7MR4 - chains B and A of the 5 polymer chains in the assembly; structure by electron microscopy, 4.50 A resolution (low resolution: residue-level contacts below are approximate; hydrogen-bond / salt-bridge calls are withheld).

[Chain B]
Protein: RecBCD enzyme subunit RecB
Organism: Escherichia coli (strain K12)
Notes: EC 3.1.11.5
Reference sequence: P08394 (RECB_ECOLI); residues 1-1180 here = UniProt positions 1-1180
Chain sequence (1180 residues; row label = number of the first residue in the row):
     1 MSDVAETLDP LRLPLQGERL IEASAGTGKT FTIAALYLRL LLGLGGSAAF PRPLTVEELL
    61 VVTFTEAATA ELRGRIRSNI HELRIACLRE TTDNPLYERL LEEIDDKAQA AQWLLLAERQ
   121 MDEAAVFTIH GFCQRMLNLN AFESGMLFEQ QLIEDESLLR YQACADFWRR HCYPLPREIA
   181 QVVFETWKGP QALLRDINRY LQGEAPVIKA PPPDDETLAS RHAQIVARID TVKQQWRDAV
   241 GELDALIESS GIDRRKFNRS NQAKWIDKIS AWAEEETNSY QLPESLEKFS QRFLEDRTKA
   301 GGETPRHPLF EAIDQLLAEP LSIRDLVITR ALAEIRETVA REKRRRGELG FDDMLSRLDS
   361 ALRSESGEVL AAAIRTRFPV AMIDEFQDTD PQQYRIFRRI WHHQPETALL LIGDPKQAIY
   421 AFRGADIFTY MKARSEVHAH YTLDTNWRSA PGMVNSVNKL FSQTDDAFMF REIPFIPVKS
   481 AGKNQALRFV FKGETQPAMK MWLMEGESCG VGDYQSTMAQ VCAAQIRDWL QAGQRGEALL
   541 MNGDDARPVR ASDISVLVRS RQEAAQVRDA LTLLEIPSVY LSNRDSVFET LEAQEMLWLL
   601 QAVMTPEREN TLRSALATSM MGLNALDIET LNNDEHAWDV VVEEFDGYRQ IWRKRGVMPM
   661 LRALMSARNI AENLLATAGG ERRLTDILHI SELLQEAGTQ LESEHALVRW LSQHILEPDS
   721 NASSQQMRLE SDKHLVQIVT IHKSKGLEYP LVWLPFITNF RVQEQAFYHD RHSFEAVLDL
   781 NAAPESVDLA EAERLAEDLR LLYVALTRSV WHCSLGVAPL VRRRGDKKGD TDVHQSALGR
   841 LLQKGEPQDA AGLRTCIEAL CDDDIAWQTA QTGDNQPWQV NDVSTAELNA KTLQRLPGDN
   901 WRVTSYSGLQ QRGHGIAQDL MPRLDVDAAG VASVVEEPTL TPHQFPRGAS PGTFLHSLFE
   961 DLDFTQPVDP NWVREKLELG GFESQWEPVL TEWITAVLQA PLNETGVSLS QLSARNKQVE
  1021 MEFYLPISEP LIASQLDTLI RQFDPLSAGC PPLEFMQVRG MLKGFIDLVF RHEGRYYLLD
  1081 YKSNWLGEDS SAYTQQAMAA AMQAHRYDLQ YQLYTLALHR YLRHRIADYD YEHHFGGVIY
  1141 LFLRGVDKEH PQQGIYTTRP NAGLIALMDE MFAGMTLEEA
Disordered / not traced: 1-4, 290-303, 870-1180
Swiss-Prot annotation at these positions:
  - DNA-binding region: Ile252 to Arg254, Val511, Gly512, Ser560, Arg561, Arg761
  - active site: Asp1080 (For nuclease activity)
  - binding site (ATP): Ala23 to Thr30, Trp447
  - binding site (Mg(2+)): His956, Asp1067, Asp1080, Tyr1081

[Chain A]
Molecule: 60-nt DNA strand
Sequence (60 nucleotides; numbered 12 to 71; the number before each row is that of its first residue):
    12 CCATGGCTCC TGAGCTAGCT GCAGTAGCCT AAAGGATGAA ACTAGGATCT TATGCTCCAG
Disordered / not traced: 12-55

[Chain B / chain A interface]
Residue-residue contacts (26):
  His130(B) - DG71(A)
  Ser249(B) - DG57(A)
  Ser250(B) - DG57(A)
  Ser250(B) - DA58(A)
  Ile252(B) - DG56(A)
  Tyr280(B) - DT59(A)
  Lys288(B) - DA58(A)
  Phe289(B) - DA58(A)
  Phe351(B) - DG71(A)
  Phe422(B) - DC69(A)
  Phe422(B) - DA70(A)
  Arg423(B) - DG71(A)
  Val511(B) - DC66(A)
  Arg559(B) - DC68(A)
  Arg559(B) - DC69(A)
  Ser560(B) - DC68(A)
  Arg561(B) - DC69(A)
  Gln562(B) - DC68(A)
  Ser582(B) - DA70(A)
  Arg584(B) - DA70(A)
  Thr740(B) - DA70(A)
  His742(B) - DC69(A)
  His742(B) - DA70(A)
  Arg761(B) - DT67(A)
  Arg761(B) - DC68(A)
  Arg822(B) - DT67(A)
Also at the interface, not in a pair above, chain B (24 interface residues in all): Glu66, Ala722, Lys743

[Overview]
Chain B and chain A form an interface of 24 and 10 residues respectively. UniProt lists a DNA-binding region,
active-site residue Asp1080(B), 9 ATP-binding residues and 4 Mg2+-binding residues on chain B.
Here chain B is RecBCD enzyme subunit RecB (Escherichia coli (strain K12)) and chain A is a 60-nt DNA strand.
Entry 7MR4 (Cryo-EM structure of RecBCD-DNA complex with undocked RecBNuc and flexible RecD) was determined by
electron microscopy (same publication as 7MR0, 7MR1, 7MR2 and 7MR3).
